PDB entry 1EAF | X-ray diffraction, 2.60 A resolution | chain A

Chain A:
Protein: Dihydrolipoyl-transacetylase
Source organism: Azotobacter vinelandii
Notes: EC 2.3.1.12
UniProtKB: P10802 (ODP2_AZOVI); numbering as in UniProt (aligned over 395-637)
Amino-acid sequence (243 residues; each row starts with the number of its first residue):
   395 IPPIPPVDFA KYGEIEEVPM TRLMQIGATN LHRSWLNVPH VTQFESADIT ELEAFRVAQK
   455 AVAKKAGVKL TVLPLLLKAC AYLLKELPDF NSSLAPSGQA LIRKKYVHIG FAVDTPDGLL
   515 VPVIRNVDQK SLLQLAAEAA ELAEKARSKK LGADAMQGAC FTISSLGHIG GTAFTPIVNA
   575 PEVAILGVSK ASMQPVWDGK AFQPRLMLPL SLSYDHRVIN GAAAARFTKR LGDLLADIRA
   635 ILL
Differences from the reference sequence: conflict K458 (Glu in P10802)
Ligand contacts: sulfite ion (SO3): A506, D508, L513, S558, H610, N614, G615

In short:
Ligands of chain A: sulfite ion.
Chain A is Dihydrolipoyl-transacetylase (Azotobacter vinelandii); the structure, Atomic structure of the cubic
core of the pyruvate dehydrogenase multienzyme complex, was determined by X-ray diffraction, deposited
together with 1EAA, 1EAB, 1EAC, 1EAD and 1EAE.
